Entry 8J7H (electron microscopy, 3.30 A resolution); this record covers chains B and D of the 5 polymer chains in the assembly.

== Chain B (and D) ==
Name: ion channel
Organism: Homo sapiens
Notes: chain D of this document is another copy of the same molecule, construct and numbering; everything in this record applies to it too
Sequence (815 residues; each row starts with the number of its first residue):
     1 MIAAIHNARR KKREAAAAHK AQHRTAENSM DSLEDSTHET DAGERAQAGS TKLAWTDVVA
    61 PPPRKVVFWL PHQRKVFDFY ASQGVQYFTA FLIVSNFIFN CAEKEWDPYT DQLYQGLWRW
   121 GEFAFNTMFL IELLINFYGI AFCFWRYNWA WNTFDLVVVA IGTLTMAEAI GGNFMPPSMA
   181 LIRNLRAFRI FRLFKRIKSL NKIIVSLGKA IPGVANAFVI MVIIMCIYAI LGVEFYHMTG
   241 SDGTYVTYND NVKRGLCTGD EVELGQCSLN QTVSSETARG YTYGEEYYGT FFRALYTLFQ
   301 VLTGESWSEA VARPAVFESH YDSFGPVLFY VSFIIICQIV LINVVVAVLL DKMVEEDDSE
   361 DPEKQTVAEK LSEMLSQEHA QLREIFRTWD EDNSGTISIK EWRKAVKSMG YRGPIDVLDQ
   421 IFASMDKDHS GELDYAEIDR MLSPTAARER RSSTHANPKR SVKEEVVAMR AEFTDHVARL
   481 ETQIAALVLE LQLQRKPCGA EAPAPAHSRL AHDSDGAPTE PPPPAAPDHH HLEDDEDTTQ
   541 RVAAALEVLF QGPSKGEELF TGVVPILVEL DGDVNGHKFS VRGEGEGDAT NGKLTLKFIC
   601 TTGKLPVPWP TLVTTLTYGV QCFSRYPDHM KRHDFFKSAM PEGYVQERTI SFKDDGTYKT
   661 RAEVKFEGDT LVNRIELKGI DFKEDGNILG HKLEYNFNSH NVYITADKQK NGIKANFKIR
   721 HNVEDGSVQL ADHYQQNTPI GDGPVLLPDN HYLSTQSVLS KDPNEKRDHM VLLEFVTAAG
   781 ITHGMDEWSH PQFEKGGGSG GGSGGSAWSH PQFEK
Not modelled in the structure: 1-68, 359-815

== How chain B and chain D interact ==
Pairs across the interface (89; chain B residue first):
  Asn216(B) - Ser199(D)  hydrogen bond
  Asn216(B) - Ile203(D)
  Ala217(B) - Ile203(D)
  Val219(B) - Leu200(D)  hydrophobic
  Ile220(B) - Leu200(D)  hydrophobic
  Ile220(B) - Ile203(D)  hydrophobic
  Ile223(B) - Phe97(D)
  Ile223(B) - Phe194(D)  hydrophobic
  Cys226(B) - Phe97(D)  hydrophobic
  Ile227(B) - Ala187(D)
  Ile227(B) - Phe188(D)  hydrophobic
  Ile227(B) - Ile190(D)  hydrophobic
  Ile227(B) - Phe191(D)  hydrophobic
  Ile230(B) - Phe97(D)  hydrophobic
  Ile230(B) - Lys104(D)
  Ile230(B) - Arg186(D)
  Leu231(B) - Phe188(D)  hydrophobic
  Val233(B) - Lys104(D)
  Val233(B) - Pro108(D)  hydrophobic
  Glu234(B) - Lys104(D)
  Glu234(B) - Asn184(D)
  Glu234(B) - Arg186(D)  salt bridge
  Phe235(B) - Asn184(D)
  His237(B) - Pro108(D)
  Tyr245(B) - Ala278(D)
  Tyr245(B) - Arg279(D)
  Thr247(B) - Arg279(D)  hydrogen bond (side chain-backbone)
  Thr247(B) - Tyr281(D)
  Tyr248(B) - Tyr281(D)  hydrogen bond (backbone-side chain)
  Asn249(B) - Tyr281(D)
  Asn249(B) - Glu285(D)
  Asp250(B) - Glu285(D)  hydrogen bond (backbone-side chain)
  Arg254(B) - His237(D)  hydrogen bond (side chain-backbone)
  Arg254(B) - Ser241(D)
  Arg254(B) - Thr282(D)
  Arg254(B) - Glu285(D)  salt bridge
  Leu256(B) - Ser241(D)
  Gln271(B) - Arg279(D)  hydrogen bond (side chain-backbone)
  Gln271(B) - Gly280(D)  hydrogen bond (side chain-backbone)
  Gln271(B) - Tyr281(D)
  Val273(B) - Ala278(D)
  Val273(B) - Arg279(D)
  Val273(B) - Gly280(D)
  Gly289(B) - Pro108(D)
  Thr290(B) - Lys104(D)
  Thr290(B) - Glu105(D)  hydrogen bond
  Phe291(B) - Cys101(D)  hydrophobic
  Phe291(B) - Lys104(D)  hydrogen bond (backbone-backbone)
  Phe291(B) - Glu105(D)  hydrogen bond (backbone-side chain)
  Phe292(B) - Glu105(D)  hydrogen bond (backbone-side chain)
  Ser306(B) - Glu305(D)
  Trp307(B) - Tyr296(D)
  Trp307(B) - Phe299(D)  hydrophobic
  Trp307(B) - Gln300(D)
  Trp307(B) - Thr303(D)  hydrogen bond
  Trp307(B) - Glu305(D)
  Ser308(B) - Gln300(D)
  Ser308(B) - Glu305(D)
  Glu309(B) - Arg279(D)  salt bridge
  Glu309(B) - Tyr287(D)
  Glu309(B) - Gln300(D)  hydrogen bond
  Glu309(B) - Glu305(D)  hydrogen bond (backbone-side chain)
  Glu309(B) - Ser306(D)
  Glu309(B) - Ala310(D)
  Ala312(B) - Tyr296(D)
  Arg313(B) - Arg279(D)
  Arg313(B) - Glu286(D)  salt bridge
  Arg313(B) - Tyr287(D)
  Arg313(B) - Tyr296(D)
  Arg313(B) - Thr297(D)  hydrogen bond
  Arg313(B) - Gln300(D)  hydrogen bond
  Pro314(B) - Arg279(D)
  Val316(B) - Tyr296(D)
  Phe317(B) - Tyr281(D)  hydrophobic
  Phe317(B) - Glu286(D)
  Phe317(B) - Arg293(D)
  Val327(B) - Tyr296(D)  hydrophobic
  Val331(B) - Phe299(D)  hydrophobic
  Ile334(B) - Phe299(D)  hydrophobic
  Ile334(B) - Thr303(D)
  Ile335(B) - Phe299(D)  hydrophobic
  Ile339(B) - Val346(D)  hydrophobic
  Val340(B) - Leu207(D)  hydrophobic
  Val340(B) - Leu349(D)  hydrophobic
  Asn343(B) - Val346(D)
  Asn343(B) - Leu350(D)
  Val344(B) - Leu350(D)  hydrophobic
  Val344(B) - Met353(D)  hydrophobic
  Ala347(B) - Leu350(D)  hydrophobic
Also at the interface, not in a pair above, chain B (47 interface residues in all): Met238, Asn251, Gly304
Also at the interface, not in a pair above, chain D (48 interface residues in all): Asn100, Thr110, Leu181, Leu193, Ile204, Phe218, Gly284, Val311, Ile342

== In short ==
Chain B and chain D form an interface of 47 and 48 residues respectively; the contacts include 16 hydrogen
bonds and 4 salt bridges. Polar pairs include Glu234(B)-Arg186(D), Arg254(B)-Glu285(D) and
Glu309(B)-Arg279(D).
Chain B and chain D are both ion channel (Homo sapiens); the structure, ion channel, was determined by
electron microscopy (same publication as 8J7F and 8J7M).
